Entry 5EO9 (X-ray diffraction, 2.30 A resolution); this record covers chains A and B.

== Chain A ==
Molecule: Dpr6, isoform C
Source organism: Drosophila melanogaster
UniProtKB: M9PC40 (M9PC40_DROME); numbering as in UniProt (aligned over 70-176)
Sequence (110 residues; row label = number of the first residue in the row):
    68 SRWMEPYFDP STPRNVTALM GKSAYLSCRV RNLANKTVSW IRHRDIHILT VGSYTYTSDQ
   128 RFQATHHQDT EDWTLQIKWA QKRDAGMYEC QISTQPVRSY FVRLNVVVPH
Disordered / not traced: 68-70
Differences from the reference sequence: expression tag (68-69, 177)
Disulfide bonds: C95-C157
Covalently attached groups: N-acetylglucosamine (NAG) linked to N82, N102

== Chain B ==
Molecule: CG32791, isoform A
Source organism: Drosophila melanogaster
UniProtKB: Q9W4R3 (Q9W4R3_DROME); residue numbers follow UniProt; this construct covers 39-241
Sequence (206 residues; row label = number of the first residue in the row):
    37 SRAFQPEFVE SISNVSVAVG RDATFTCHVR HLGGYRVGWL KADTKAIQAI HENVITHNPR
    97 VTVSHLDQNT WNLHIKAVSE EDRGGYMCQL NTDPMKSQIG FLDVVIPPDF ISEDTSSDVI
   157 VPEGSSVRLT CRARGYPEPI VTWRREDGNE IVLKDNVGTK TLAPSFRGEV LKLSKISRNE
   217 MGSYLCIASN GVPPSVSKRI SLSIHH
Disordered / not traced: 242
Differences from the reference sequence: expression tag (37-38, 242)
Disulfide bonds: C63-C124, C167-C222
Covalently attached groups: N-acetylglucosamine (NAG) linked to N50

== How chain A and chain B interact ==
Residue-residue contacts (38):
  N102(A) with H93(B), hydrogen bond (backbone-side chain)
  K103(A) with H93(B)
  T104(A) with I91(B)
  S106(A) with I83(B)
  I108(A) with K81(B); I83(B), hydrophobic
  H110(A) with K81(B)
  D112(A) with M123(B); M131(B)
  I113(A) with L76(B); Q125(B), hydrogen bond (backbone-side chain); M131(B)
  H114(A) with Q125(B), hydrogen bond; M131(B)
  I115(A) with L76(B), hydrophobic; I83(B), hydrophobic; Q125(B), hydrogen bond (backbone-side chain)
  V118(A) with I86(B), hydrophobic; I91(B), hydrophobic
  Y121(A) with R72(B)
  Y123(A) with R72(B), hydrogen bond (side chain-backbone); G74(B), hydrogen bond (side chain-backbone); I86(B), hydrophobic; Q125(B), hydrogen bond (side chain-backbone); L126(B); N127(B), hydrogen bond (backbone-side chain)
  S125(A) with Y71(B); N127(B), hydrogen bond (side chain-backbone); D129(B)
  E156(A) with K81(B)
  Q158(A) with K81(B), hydrogen bond (side chain-backbone); A82(B); I83(B), hydrogen bond (side chain-backbone)
  S160(A) with I91(B); H93(B), hydrogen bond (backbone-side chain)
  Q162(A) with T92(B), hydrogen bond; N94(B)
  V164(A) with A82(B), hydrophobic
Interface residues without a listed pair, chain A (20 interface residues in all): D126
Interface residues without a listed pair, chain B (22 interface residues in all): V73, A78, T80, T128
From the paper, about this interface:
  - residue pairs: H114(A)-Q125(B), Q158(A)-K81(B)
  - hot spots on chain A (mutagenesis) - Y123A: decreased binding to CG32791, isoform A (chain B)
  - interface residues, chain B: K81(B)

== Summary ==
Chain A and chain B form an interface of 20 and 22 residues respectively, with 13 hydrogen bonds. Polar pairs
include N102(A)-H93(B), I113(A)-Q125(B) and H114(A)-Q125(B). The authors report contacts between H114(A) and
Q125(B) and Q158(A) and K81(B). The paper reports that Y123A of chain A reduces binding to CG32791, isoform A
(chain B); the interface residue K81(B).
Here chain A is Dpr6, isoform C and chain B is CG32791, isoform A, both from Drosophila melanogaster. Entry
5EO9 (Crystal Structure of the complex of Dpr6 Domain 1 bound to DIP-alpha Domain 1+2) was determined by X-ray
diffraction.
